7LO5 - chains B and D of the 12 polymer chains in the assembly; structure by electron microscopy, 2.86 A resolution.

# Chain B (and D)
Protein: Site-specific DNA-methyltransferase (adenine-specific)
From: Deinococcus wulumuqiensis
Notes: EC 2.1.1.72; chain D of this document is another copy of the same molecule, construct and numbering; everything in this record applies to it too
UniProt: A0A345IJ72 (A0A345IJ72_9DEIO); numbering as in UniProt (aligned over 1-1029)
Chain sequence (1029 residues; row label = number of the first residue in the row):
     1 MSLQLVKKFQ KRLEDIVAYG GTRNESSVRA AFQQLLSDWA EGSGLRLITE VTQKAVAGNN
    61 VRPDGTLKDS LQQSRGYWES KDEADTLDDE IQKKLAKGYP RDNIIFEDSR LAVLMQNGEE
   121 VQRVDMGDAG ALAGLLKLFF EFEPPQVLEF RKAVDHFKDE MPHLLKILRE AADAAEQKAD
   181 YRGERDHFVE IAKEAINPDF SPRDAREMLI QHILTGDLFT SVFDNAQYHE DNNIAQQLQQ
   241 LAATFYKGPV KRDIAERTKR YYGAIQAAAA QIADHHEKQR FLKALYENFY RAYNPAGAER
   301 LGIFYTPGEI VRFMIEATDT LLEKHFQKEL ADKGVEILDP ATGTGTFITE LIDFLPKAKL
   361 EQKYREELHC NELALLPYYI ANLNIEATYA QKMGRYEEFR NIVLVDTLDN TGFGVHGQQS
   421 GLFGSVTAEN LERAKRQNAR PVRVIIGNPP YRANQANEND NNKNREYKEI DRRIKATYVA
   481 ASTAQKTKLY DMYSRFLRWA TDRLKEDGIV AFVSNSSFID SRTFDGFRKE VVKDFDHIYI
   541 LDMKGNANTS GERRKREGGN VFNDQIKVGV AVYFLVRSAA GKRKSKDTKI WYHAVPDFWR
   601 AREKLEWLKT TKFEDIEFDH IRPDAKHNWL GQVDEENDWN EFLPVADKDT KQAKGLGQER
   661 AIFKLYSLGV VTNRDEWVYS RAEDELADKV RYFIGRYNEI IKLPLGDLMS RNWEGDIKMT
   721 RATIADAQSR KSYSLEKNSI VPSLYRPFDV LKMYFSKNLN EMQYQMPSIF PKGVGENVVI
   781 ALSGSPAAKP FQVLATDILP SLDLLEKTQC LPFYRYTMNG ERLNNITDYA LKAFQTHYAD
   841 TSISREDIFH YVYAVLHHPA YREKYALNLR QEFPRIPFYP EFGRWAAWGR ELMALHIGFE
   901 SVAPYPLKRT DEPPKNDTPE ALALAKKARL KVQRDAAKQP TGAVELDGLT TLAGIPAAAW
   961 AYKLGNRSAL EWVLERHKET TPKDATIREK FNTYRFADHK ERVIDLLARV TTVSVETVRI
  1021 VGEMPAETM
Disordered / not traced: 1, 414-420, 579-586 (chain D: 412-419, 580-585, 840-842)
Bound ions: Ca2+: E25, D64, E79, S80 (shared with 1 residue of chain E)
Small-molecule neighbours: S-adenosylmethionine (SAM): Y286, L301, G302, I303, F304, Y305, T306, P340, A341, T342, G343, T344, T346, F347, N371, E372, L373, A374, P377, V405, D406, T407, L408, N448, P450, Y467, M492, F496
From the paper describing this entry:
  - binding site for the 29-nt DNA strand: F304, N448, Y451, Q485, K486, K488, N548, R554, F562, D564, K567, R721, Y764, K807
  - catalytic residues: E25, D64, E79, K81, K94
  - self-association interface (contacts with another copy of this molecule); pairs are residue here / residue on that copy: R252-Y396 (cation-pi contact), D15, E41, R46, K251, R252

# How chain B and chain D interact
Pairs across the interface (24; chain B residue first):
  H156(B) - G21(D)  hydrogen bond (side chain-backbone)
  E160(B) - R23(D)  salt bridge
  H163(B) - R23(D)
  R260(B) - E14(D)
  R260(B) - V17(D)
  R260(B) - A18(D)
  R260(B) - R23(D)
  N916(B) - A57(D)
  N916(B) - A96(D)  hydrogen bond (side chain-backbone)
  N916(B) - K97(D)
  T918(B) - L95(D)
  T918(B) - A96(D)
  T918(B) - R101(D)
  P919(B) - R101(D)
  E920(B) - Q92(D)
  E920(B) - L95(D)
  E920(B) - A96(D)
  E920(B) - R101(D)  salt bridge
  A921(B) - A96(D)
  A923(B) - Q92(D)
  L924(B) - Q92(D)
  L924(B) - K93(D)
  L924(B) - A96(D)  hydrophobic
  K927(B) - Q92(D)  hydrogen bond
Also at the interface, not in a pair above, chain D (15 interface residues in all): T22, G98, R110

# In short
The interface between chain B and chain D involves 12 residues on one side and 15 on the other; the contacts
include 3 hydrogen bonds and 2 salt bridges. Among the polar pairs are E160(B)-R23(D), E920(B)-R101(D) and
H156(B)-G21(D). The paper reports catalytic residues E25(B), D64(B) and E79(B) among others; a binding site
for the 29-nt DNA strand at F304(B), N448(B) and Y451(B) among others.
Both chains are Site-specific DNA-methyltransferase (adenine-specific) (Deinococcus wulumuqiensis). Entry 7LO5
(cryoEM structure DrdV-DNA complex) was determined by electron microscopy together with 7LVV from the same
study.
